PDB entry 7BR7 | electron microscopy, 4.30 A resolution (low resolution: residue-level contacts below are approximate; hydrogen-bond / salt-bridge calls are withheld) | chains S and 5 of the 21 polymer chains in the assembly

[Chain S]
Protein: Major capsid protein
Organism: Epstein-Barr virus (strain B95-8)
UniProtKB: P03226 (MCP_EBVB9); residues 1-1381 here = UniProt positions 1-1381
Chain sequence (1381 residues; row label = number of the first residue in the row):
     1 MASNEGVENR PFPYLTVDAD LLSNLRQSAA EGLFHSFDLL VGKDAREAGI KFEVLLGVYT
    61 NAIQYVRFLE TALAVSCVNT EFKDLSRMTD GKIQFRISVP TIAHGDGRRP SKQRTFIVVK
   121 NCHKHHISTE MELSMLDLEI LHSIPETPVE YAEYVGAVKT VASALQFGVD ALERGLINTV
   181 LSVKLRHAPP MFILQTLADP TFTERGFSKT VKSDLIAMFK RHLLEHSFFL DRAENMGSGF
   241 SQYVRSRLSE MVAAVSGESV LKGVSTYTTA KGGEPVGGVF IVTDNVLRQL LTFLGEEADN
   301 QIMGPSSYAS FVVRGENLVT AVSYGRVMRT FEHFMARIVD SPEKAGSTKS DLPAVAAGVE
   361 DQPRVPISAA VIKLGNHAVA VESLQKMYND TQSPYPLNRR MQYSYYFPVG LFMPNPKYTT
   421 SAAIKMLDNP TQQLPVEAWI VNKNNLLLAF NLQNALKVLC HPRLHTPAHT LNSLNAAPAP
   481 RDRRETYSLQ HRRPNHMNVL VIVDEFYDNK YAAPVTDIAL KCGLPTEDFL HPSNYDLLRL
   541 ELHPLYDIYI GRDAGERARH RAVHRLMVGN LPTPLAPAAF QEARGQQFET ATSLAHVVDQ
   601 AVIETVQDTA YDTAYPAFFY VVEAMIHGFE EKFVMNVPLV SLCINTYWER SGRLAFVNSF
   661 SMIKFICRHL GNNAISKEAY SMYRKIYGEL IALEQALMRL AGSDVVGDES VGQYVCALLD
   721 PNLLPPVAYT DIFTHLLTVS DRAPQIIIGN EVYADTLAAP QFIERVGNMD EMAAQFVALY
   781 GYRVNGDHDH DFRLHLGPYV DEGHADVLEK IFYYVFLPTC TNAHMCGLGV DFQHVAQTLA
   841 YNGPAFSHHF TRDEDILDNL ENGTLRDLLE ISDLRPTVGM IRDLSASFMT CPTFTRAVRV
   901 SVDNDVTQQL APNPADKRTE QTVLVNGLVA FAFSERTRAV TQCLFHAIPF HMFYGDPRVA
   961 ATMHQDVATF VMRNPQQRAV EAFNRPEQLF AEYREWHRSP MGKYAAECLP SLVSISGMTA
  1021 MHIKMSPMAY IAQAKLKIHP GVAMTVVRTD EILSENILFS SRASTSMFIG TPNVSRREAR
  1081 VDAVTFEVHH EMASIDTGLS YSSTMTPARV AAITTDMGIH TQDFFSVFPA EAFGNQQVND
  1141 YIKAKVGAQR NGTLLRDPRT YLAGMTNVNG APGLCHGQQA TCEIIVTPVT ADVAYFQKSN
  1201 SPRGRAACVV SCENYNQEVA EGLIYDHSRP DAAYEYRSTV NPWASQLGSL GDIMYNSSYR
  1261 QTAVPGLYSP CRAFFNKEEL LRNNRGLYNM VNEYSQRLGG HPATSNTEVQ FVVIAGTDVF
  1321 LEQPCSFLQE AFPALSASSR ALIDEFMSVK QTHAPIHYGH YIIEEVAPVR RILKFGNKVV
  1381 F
Not modelled in the structure: 1-4, 345-363, 1149-1177, 1299-1300

[Chain 5]
Protein: Triplex capsid protein 1
Organism: Epstein-Barr virus (strain B95-8)
UniProtKB: P03187 (TRX1_EBVB9); residue numbers follow UniProt; this construct covers 1-364
Chain sequence (364 residues; numbered 1 to 364; the number before each row is that of its first residue):
     1 MKVQGSVDRR RLQRRIAGLL PPPARRLNIS RGSEFTRDVR GLVEEHAQAS SLSAAAVWRA
    61 GLLAPGEVAV AGGGSGGGSF SWSGWRPPVF GDFLIHASSF NNAEATGTPL FQFKQSDPFS
   121 GVDAVFTPLS LFILMNHGRG VAARVEAGGG LTRMANLLYD SPATLADLVP DFGRLVADRR
   181 FHNFITPVGP LVENIKSTYL NKITTVVHGP VVSKAIPRST VKVTVPQEAF VDLDAWLSGG
   241 AGGGGGVCFV GGLGLQPCPA DARLYVALTY EEAGPRFTFF QSSRGHCQIM NILRIYYSPS
   301 IMHRYAVVQP LHIEELTFGA VACLGTFSAT DGWRRSAFNY RGSSLPVVEI DSFYSNVSDW
   361 EVIL
Not modelled in the structure: 1, 66-84, 140-147, 239-260, 364

[Chain S / chain 5 interface]
Contacting residue pairs - 34 pairs, chain S then chain 5:
  Leu138(S) with Val57(5)
  Glu139(S) with Leu19(5)
  Leu141(S) with Trp58(5)
  His142(S) with Trp58(5); Gly61(5); Leu62(5)
  Ser143(S) with Arg15(5)
  Ile144(S) with Arg14(5)
  Glu146(S) with Arg14(5)
  Glu150(S) with Arg11(5); Arg15(5)
  Val161(S) with Val57(5)
  Leu165(S) with Leu52(5); Ser53(5)
  Val169(S) with Leu52(5)
  Thr330(S) with Ala54(5)
  Phe331(S) with Ala54(5); Val57(5); Trp58(5)
  Phe334(S) with Ala55(5); Trp58(5)
  Ile338(S) with Ala17(5); Gly18(5); Trp58(5)
  Pro342(S) with Gln13(5); Ala17(5)
  Pro1072(S) with Leu52(5)
  Asn1073(S) with Ser50(5)
  Val1074(S) with Ser50(5); Leu52(5)
  Arg1076(S) with Ala60(5); Pro65(5)
  Phe1086(S) with Val57(5); Ala60(5)
Interface residues without a listed pair, chain S (28 interface residues in all): Leu133, Leu318, Val322, Val327, Ser341, Ala1079, Val1088
Interface residues without a listed pair, chain 5 (21 interface residues in all): Gln48, Ala49, Ser51

[In short]
28 residues of chain S face 21 of chain 5 across their interface.
Chain S is Major capsid protein and chain 5 is Triplex capsid protein 1, both from Epstein-Barr virus (strain
B95-8); the structure, Epstein-Barr virus, C1 portal-proximal penton vertex, CATC binding, was determined by
electron microscopy (same publication as 7BQT, 7BQX, 7BR8 and 7BSI).
